PDB entry 2THI | X-ray diffraction, 2.50 A resolution | chain A

== Chain A ==
Molecule: Thiaminase I
Organism: Paenibacillus thiaminolyticus
Notes: EC 2.5.1.2
Reference sequence: P45741 (THI1_PANTH); residues 1-379 here correspond to UniProt positions 31-409 (UniProt number = residue number + 30)
Chain sequence (379 residues; numbered 1 to 379; the number before each row is that of its first residue):
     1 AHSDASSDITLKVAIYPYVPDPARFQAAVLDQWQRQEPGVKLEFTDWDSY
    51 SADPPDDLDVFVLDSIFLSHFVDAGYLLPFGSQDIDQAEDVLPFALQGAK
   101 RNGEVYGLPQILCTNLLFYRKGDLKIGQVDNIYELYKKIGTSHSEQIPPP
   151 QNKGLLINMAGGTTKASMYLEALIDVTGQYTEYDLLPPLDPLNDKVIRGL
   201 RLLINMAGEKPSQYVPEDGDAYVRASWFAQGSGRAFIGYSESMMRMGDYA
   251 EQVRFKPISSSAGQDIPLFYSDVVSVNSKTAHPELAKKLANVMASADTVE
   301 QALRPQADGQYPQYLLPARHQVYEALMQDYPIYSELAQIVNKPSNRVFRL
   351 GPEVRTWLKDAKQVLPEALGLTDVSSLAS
Not modelled in the structure: 1-8, 371-379
Swiss-Prot annotation at these positions:
  - active site: C113 (Nucleophile), E241 (Proton acceptor)

== In short ==
From UniProt: active-site residues C113 and E241.
Chain A is Thiaminase I (Paenibacillus thiaminolyticus); the structure, Thiaminase I from bacillus
thiaminolyticus, was determined by X-ray diffraction, deposited together with 3THI and 4THI.
